PDB entry 5THC | X-ray diffraction, 2.79 A resolution | chains B and C of the 6 polymer chains in the assembly

# Chain B
Name: Hemagglutinin HA2 chain
Source organism: Influenza A virus
UniProtKB: A0A0J9X253 (A0A0J9X253_9INFA); residue numbers follow UniProt; this construct covers 2-174
Amino-acid sequence (180 residues; each row starts with the number of its first residue):
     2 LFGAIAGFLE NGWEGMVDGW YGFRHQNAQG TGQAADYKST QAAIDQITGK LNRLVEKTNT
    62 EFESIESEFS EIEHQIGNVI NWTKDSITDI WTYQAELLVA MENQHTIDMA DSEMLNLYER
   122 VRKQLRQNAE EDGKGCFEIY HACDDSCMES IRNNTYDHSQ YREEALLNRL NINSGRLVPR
Not modelled in the structure: 173-181
Differences from the reference sequence: expression tag (175-181)
Disulfide bonds: Cys144-Cys148

# Chain C
Name: Hemagglutinin HA1 chain
Source organism: Influenza A virus
UniProtKB: A0A0J9X252 (A0A0J9X252_9INFA); the construct lacks a stretch of the UniProt sequence and is renumbered around it, so the offset changes along the chain: 7-129 = UniProt 1-123; 130-158 = UniProt 125-153; 159-263 = UniProt 156-260; 265-276 = UniProt 261-272; 1 more segments
Amino-acid sequence (323 residues; each row starts with the number of its first residue; note: 1 number in that range is skipped by the numbering (no residue carries it; nothing is unmodelled there); a row labelled like 158A-158B holds insertion residues (158A, then the next letters in order)):
     7 ADPGDKICLG HHAVANGTIV KTLTNEQEEV TNATETVEST GINRLCMKGR KHKDLGNCHP
    67 IGMLIGTPAC DLHLTGMWDT LIERENAIAY CYPGATVNVE ALRQKIMESG GINKISTGFT
   127 YGS
  129A S
   130 INSAGTTRAC MRNGGNSFYA ELKWLVSKS
158A-158B KG
   159 QNFPQTTNTY RNTDTAEHLI MWGIHHPSST QEKNTLYGTQ SLSISVGSST YRNNFVPVVG
   219 ARPQVNGLSS RIDFHWTLVQ PGDNITFSHN GGLIAPSRVS KLIGR
   265 GLGIQSDAPI DN
  276A N
   277 CESKCFWRGG SINTRLPFQN LSPRTVGQCP KYVNRRSLML ATGMRNVPEL
Not modelled in the structure: 7-10, 326
Differences from the reference sequence: engineered mutation Thr193 (Asp190 in A0A0J9X252), Leu226 (Gln223 in A0A0J9X252), Ser228 (Gly225 in A0A0J9X252)
Disulfide bonds: Cys52-Cys277, Cys64-Cys76, Cys97-Cys139, Cys281-Cys305
Glycans and other covalent adducts: N-acetylglucosamine (NAG) linked to Asn38, Asn242
Small-molecule neighbours: N-acetyl-alpha-neuraminic acid (SIA): Tyr98, Gly134, Thr135, Thr136, Arg137, Asn145, Trp153, Val155, His183, Ser186, Glu190, Leu194, Leu226, Ser228
Reported in the primary citation:
  - mutagenesis - Q226L/G228S, G228S: abolished binding to alpha2-3 sialosides
  - mutagenesis - Q226L/G228S: unchanged binding to human-type alpha2-6 receptors

# How chain B and chain C interact
Pairs across the interface - 10 pairs, chain B then chain C:
  Glu74(B) - Ala107(C)
  His75(B) - Ala107(C)
  His75(B) - Lys111(C)
  His75(B) - Glu114(C)  salt bridge
  Gln76(B) - Glu106(C)
  Gln76(B) - Gln110(C)
  Asn79(B) - Gln110(C)  hydrogen bond
  Asn79(B) - Glu114(C)
  Asp90(B) - Lys307(C)  salt bridge
  Tyr94(B) - Phe294(C)

# Summary
The interface between chain B and chain C involves 6 residues on one side and 7 on the other; the contacts
include 1 hydrogen bond and 2 salt bridges. Polar pairs include His75(B)-Glu114(C), Asp90(B)-Lys307(C) and
Asn79(B)-Gln110(C). The paper reports that Q226L/G228S and G228S of chain C abolish binding to alpha2-3
sialosides; Q226L/G228S of chain C leave binding to human-type alpha2-6 receptors unchanged.
Here chain B is Hemagglutinin HA2 chain and chain C is Hemagglutinin HA1 chain, both from Influenza A virus.
Entry 5THC (Crystal structure of H10 hemagglutinin mutant (T193D-Q226L-G228S) from Jiangxi-Donghu (2013) H10N8
influenza virus in complex with ...) was determined by X-ray diffraction (same publication as 5TGO, 5TGU,
5TGV, 5TH0, 5TH1, 5THB and 5THF).
